4GJJ - chains B and D of the 4 polymer chains in the assembly; structure by X-ray diffraction, 2.38 A resolution.

# Chain B (and D)
Name: L-rhamnose isomerase
From: Pseudomonas stutzeri
Notes: EC 5.3.1.14; fragment: TIM barrel; chain D of this document is another copy of the same molecule, construct and numbering; everything in this record applies to it too
UniProtKB: Q75WH8 (Q75WH8_PSEST); numbering as in UniProt (aligned over 1-430)
Amino-acid sequence (438 residues; each row starts with the number of its first residue):
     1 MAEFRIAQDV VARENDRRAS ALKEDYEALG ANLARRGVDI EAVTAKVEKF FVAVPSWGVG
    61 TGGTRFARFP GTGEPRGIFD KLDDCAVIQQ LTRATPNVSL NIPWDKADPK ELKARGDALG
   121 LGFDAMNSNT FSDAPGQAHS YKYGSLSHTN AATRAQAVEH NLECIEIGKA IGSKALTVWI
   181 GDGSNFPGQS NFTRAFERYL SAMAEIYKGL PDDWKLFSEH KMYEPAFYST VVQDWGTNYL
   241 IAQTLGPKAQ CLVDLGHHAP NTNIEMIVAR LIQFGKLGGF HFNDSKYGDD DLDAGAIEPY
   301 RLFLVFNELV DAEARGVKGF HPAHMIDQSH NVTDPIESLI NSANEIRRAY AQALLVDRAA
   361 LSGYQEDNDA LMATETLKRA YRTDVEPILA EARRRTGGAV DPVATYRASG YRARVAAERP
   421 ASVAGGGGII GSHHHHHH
Not modelled in the structure: 1-3, 425-438 (chain D: 1-2, 422-438)
Differences from the reference sequence: engineered mutation Asn-101 (His in Q75WH8), Asn-150 (Asp in Q75WH8); expression tag (431-438)
Bound ions: Mn2+ site 1: Glu-219, Asp-254, His-281, Asp-327 (together with alpha-D-allopyranose); Mn2+ site 2: His-257, Asp-289 (together with alpha-D-allopyranose); Mn2+ site 3: Glu-298 (shared with 1 residue of chain C)
Residues lining bound ligands: alpha-D-allopyranose (AFD): Trp-57, Trp-104, Phe-131, Trp-179, Glu-219, Lys-221, Asp-254, His-257, His-281, Asp-289, Asp-327
Reported in the primary citation:
  - binding site for alpha-D-allopyranose: Phe-66, Trp-179
  - mutagenesis - H101N: decreased catalytic activity

# Interface between chain B and chain D
Pairs across the interface - 104 pairs, chain B then chain D:
  Tyr-143(B) / Asn-368(D)
  His-148(B) / Asn-368(D)
  Thr-149(B) / Gln-365(D)
  Thr-149(B) / Glu-366(D)  hydrogen bond (side chain-backbone)
  Thr-149(B) / Asn-368(D)  hydrogen bond
  Phe-186(B) / Ala-370(D)  hydrophobic
  Phe-186(B) / Thr-374(D)
  Pro-187(B) / Leu-304(D)  hydrophobic
  Pro-187(B) / Thr-374(D)  hydrogen bond (backbone-side chain)
  Pro-187(B) / Leu-377(D)
  Gly-188(B) / Leu-361(D)
  Gly-188(B) / Gln-365(D)  hydrogen bond (backbone-side chain)
  Gly-188(B) / Ala-373(D)
  Gly-188(B) / Leu-377(D)
  Gln-189(B) / Gln-365(D)
  Gln-189(B) / Ala-370(D)
  Gln-189(B) / Ala-373(D)
  Ser-190(B) / Gln-365(D)
  Asn-191(B) / Asp-311(D)  hydrogen bond
  Asn-191(B) / Gln-365(D)
  Phe-192(B) / Asn-263(D)
  Phe-192(B) / Glu-265(D)
  Phe-192(B) / Met-266(D)  hydrophobic
  Phe-192(B) / Ala-269(D)  hydrophobic
  Phe-192(B) / Arg-270(D)  hydrogen bond (backbone-side chain)
  Phe-192(B) / Glu-308(D)
  Thr-193(B) / Ala-269(D)
  Thr-193(B) / Gln-273(D)
  Thr-193(B) / Arg-315(D)  hydrogen bond
  Arg-194(B) / Arg-315(D)
  Phe-196(B) / Arg-270(D)
  Phe-196(B) / Gln-273(D)
  Phe-196(B) / Phe-274(D)  hydrophobic
  Glu-197(B) / Gln-273(D)
  Met-222(B) / Pro-260(D)
  Met-222(B) / Asn-261(D)
  Met-222(B) / Thr-262(D)
  Tyr-228(B) / Asn-263(D)  hydrogen bond (backbone-side chain)
  Tyr-228(B) / Glu-265(D)  hydrogen bond
  Ser-229(B) / Asn-263(D)
  Ser-229(B) / Met-266(D)
  Thr-230(B) / Met-266(D)
  Val-231(B) / Arg-270(D)  hydrogen bond (backbone-side chain)
  Gln-233(B) / Met-266(D)  hydrogen bond
  Asp-234(B) / Trp-235(D)  hydrogen bond
  Trp-235(B) / Asp-234(D)  hydrogen bond
  Trp-235(B) / Gly-236(D)
  Trp-235(B) / Thr-237(D)
  Gly-236(B) / Trp-235(D)
  Thr-237(B) / Trp-235(D)
  Thr-237(B) / Arg-270(D)  hydrogen bond
  Tyr-239(B) / Leu-240(D)  hydrophobic
  Leu-240(B) / Trp-235(D)  hydrophobic
  Leu-240(B) / Tyr-239(D)  hydrophobic
  Leu-240(B) / Phe-274(D)  hydrophobic
  Ala-259(B) / Ala-259(D)  hydrophobic
  Ala-259(B) / Pro-260(D)
  Pro-260(B) / Met-222(D)
  Pro-260(B) / Ala-259(D)
  Pro-260(B) / Pro-260(D)
  Asn-261(B) / Met-222(D)
  Thr-262(B) / Met-222(D)
  Asn-263(B) / Tyr-228(D)  hydrogen bond (side chain-backbone)
  Asn-263(B) / Ser-229(D)
  Glu-265(B) / Phe-192(D)
  Glu-265(B) / Tyr-228(D)  hydrogen bond
  Met-266(B) / Phe-192(D)  hydrophobic
  Met-266(B) / Ser-229(D)
  Met-266(B) / Thr-230(D)
  Met-266(B) / Gln-233(D)
  Ala-269(B) / Phe-192(D)  hydrophobic
  Ala-269(B) / Thr-193(D)
  Arg-270(B) / Phe-192(D)  hydrogen bond (side chain-backbone)
  Arg-270(B) / Phe-196(D)
  Arg-270(B) / Val-231(D)  hydrogen bond (side chain-backbone)
  Arg-270(B) / Thr-237(D)  hydrogen bond
  Gln-273(B) / Thr-193(D)
  Gln-273(B) / Phe-196(D)
  Gln-273(B) / Glu-197(D)
  Phe-274(B) / Phe-196(D)  hydrophobic
  Phe-274(B) / Leu-240(D)  hydrophobic
  Leu-304(B) / Pro-187(D)  hydrophobic
  Leu-304(B) / Tyr-228(D)
  Glu-308(B) / Phe-192(D)
  Arg-315(B) / Arg-194(D)
  Leu-361(B) / Gly-188(D)
  Ser-362(B) / Arg-194(D)  hydrogen bond
  Gln-365(B) / Thr-149(D)
  Gln-365(B) / Gly-188(D)  hydrogen bond (side chain-backbone)
  Gln-365(B) / Gln-189(D)
  Gln-365(B) / Ser-190(D)  hydrogen bond (side chain-backbone)
  Gln-365(B) / Asn-191(D)
  Glu-366(B) / Thr-149(D)  hydrogen bond (backbone-side chain)
  Asn-368(B) / Tyr-143(D)
  Asn-368(B) / His-148(D)
  Asn-368(B) / Thr-149(D)  hydrogen bond
  Ala-370(B) / Phe-186(D)  hydrophobic
  Ala-370(B) / Gln-189(D)
  Ala-373(B) / Gly-188(D)
  Ala-373(B) / Gln-189(D)
  Thr-374(B) / Phe-186(D)
  Thr-374(B) / Pro-187(D)  hydrogen bond (side chain-backbone)
  Leu-377(B) / Pro-187(D)
  Leu-377(B) / Gly-188(D)
Interface residues without a listed pair, chain B (54 interface residues in all): Arg-198, Leu-200, Thr-244, Tyr-300, Asp-311
Interface residues without a listed pair, chain D (53 interface residues in all): Arg-198, Ile-267, Tyr-300, Ser-362

# Overview
54 residues of chain B face 53 of chain D across their interface, with 25 hydrogen bonds. Polar contacts
include Thr-149(B)/Glu-366(D), Thr-149(B)/Asn-368(D) and Pro-187(B)/Thr-374(D). Ligands of chain B:
alpha-D-allopyranose. Glu-219(B), Asp-254(B), His-281(B) and Asp-327(B) coordinate Mn2+ site 1. From the
paper: a binding site for alpha-D-allopyranose at Phe-66(B) and Trp-179(B); H101N of chain B reduces catalytic
activity.
Chain B and chain D are both L-rhamnose isomerase (Pseudomonas stutzeri); the structure, Crystal structure of
Pseudomonas stutzeri L-rhamnose isomerase mutant H101N in complex with D-allopyranose, was determined by X-ray
diffraction (same publication as 4GJI).
